Entry 4R00 (X-ray diffraction, 2.80 A resolution); this record covers chains A and B of the 28 polymer chains in the assembly.

Chain A:
Molecule: Proteasome subunit alpha type-2
Organism: Saccharomyces cerevisiae
Notes: EC 3.4.25.1; engineered mutation(s): C52F
Reference sequence: P23639 (PSA2_YEAST); numbering as in UniProt (aligned over 1-250)
Sequence (250 residues; row label = number of the first residue in the row):
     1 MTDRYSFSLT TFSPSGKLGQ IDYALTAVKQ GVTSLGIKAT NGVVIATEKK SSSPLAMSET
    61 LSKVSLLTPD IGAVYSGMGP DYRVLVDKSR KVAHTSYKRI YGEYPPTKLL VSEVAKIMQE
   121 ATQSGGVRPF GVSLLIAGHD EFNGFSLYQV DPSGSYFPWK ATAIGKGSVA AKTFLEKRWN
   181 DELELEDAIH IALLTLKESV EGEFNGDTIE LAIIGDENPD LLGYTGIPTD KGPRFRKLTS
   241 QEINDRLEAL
UniProt features mapped onto this chain:
  - cross-link: Lys108 (Glycyl lysine isopeptide (Lys-Gly) (interchain with G-Cter in ubiquitin))

Chain B:
Molecule: Proteasome subunit alpha type-3
Organism: Saccharomyces cerevisiae
Notes: EC 3.4.25.1
Reference sequence: P23638 (PSA3_YEAST); residues 0-257 here correspond to UniProt positions 1-258 (UniProt number = residue number + 1)
Sequence (258 residues; numbered 0 to 257; the number before each row is that of its first residue; numbering starts at 0):
     0 MGSRRYDSRT TIFSPEGRLY QVEYALESIS HAGTAIGIMA SDGIVLAAER KVTSTLLEQD
    60 TSTEKLYKLN DKIAVAVAGL TADAEILINT ARIHAQNYLK TYNEDIPVEI LVRRLSDIKQ
   120 GYTQHGGLRP FGVSFIYAGY DDRYGYQLYT SNPSGNYTGW KAISVGANTS AAQTLLQMDY
   180 KDDMKVDDAI ELALKTLSKT TDSSALTYDR LEFATIRKGA NDGEVYQKIF KPQEIKDILV
   240 KTGITKKDED EEADEDMK
Not modelled in the structure: 0, 245-257
UniProt features mapped onto this chain:
  - cross-link (Glycyl lysine isopeptide (Lys-Gly)): Lys99 (interchain with G-Cter in ubiquitin), Lys198 (interchain with G-Cter in ubiquitin), Lys230 (interchain with G-Cter in ubiquitin)

Chain A / chain B interface:
Residue-residue contacts (62; chain A residue first):
  Arg4(A) with Ser2(B), hydrogen bond (backbone-side chain)
  Tyr5(A) with Ser2(B); Tyr5(B)
  Ser6(A) with Gly125(B); Leu127(B)
  Phe7(A) with Ser2(B); Tyr5(B); Asp6(B); Gly126(B)
  Ser8(A) with Gly126(B), hydrogen bond (backbone-backbone); Leu127(B); Arg128(B), hydrogen bond (side chain-backbone)
  Thr10(A) with Arg128(B)
  Thr11(A) with Ser7(B); Thr9(B); Gln20(B)
  Phe12(A) with Gln20(B); Tyr23(B); Ala24(B), hydrophobic; Arg128(B); Pro129(B); Gly131(B)
  Ser13(A) with Tyr23(B)
  Pro14(A) with Tyr23(B), hydrophobic; Glu26(B)
  Ser15(A) with Glu26(B); His30(B)
  Gly16(A) with Tyr23(B); Ser27(B), hydrogen bond (backbone-side chain)
  Leu18(A) with Arg128(B)
  Lys38(A) with Glu57(B), salt bridge
  Ser112(A) with Glu84(B)
  Lys116(A) with Ile85(B)
  Gln119(A) with Ala81(B); Asp82(B), hydrogen bond; Ile85(B); Arg128(B)
  Thr122(A) with Arg128(B), hydrogen bond (backbone-side chain)
  Gln123(A) with Tyr121(B); Leu127(B); Arg128(B), hydrogen bond (side chain-backbone); Phe130(B)
  Gly125(A) with Leu127(B)
  Ser153(A) with Ala81(B)
  Gly154(A) with Ala81(B)
  Ser155(A) with Ala81(B)
  Tyr156(A) with Glu84(B), hydrogen bond
  Pro158(A) with Leu56(B); Glu57(B), hydrogen bond (backbone-backbone); Thr60(B); Ser61(B)
  Trp159(A) with Ser53(B); Leu55(B); Leu56(B)
  Lys160(A) with Thr54(B); Leu55(B), hydrogen bond (backbone-backbone); Leu56(B); Glu57(B)
  Ala161(A) with Leu55(B)
  Leu175(A) with Leu55(B)
  Glu176(A) with Thr54(B); Leu55(B)
Also at the interface, not in a pair above, chain A (34 interface residues in all): Ser124, Phe157, Lys172, Trp179
Also at the interface, not in a pair above, chain B (32 interface residues in all): Leu79, Thr80

Summary:
Chain A and chain B form an interface of 34 and 32 residues respectively; the contacts include 10 hydrogen
bonds and 1 salt bridge. Among the polar pairs are Lys38(A)-Glu57(B), Arg4(A)-Ser2(B) and Ser8(A)-Arg128(B).
Here chain A is Proteasome subunit alpha type-2 and chain B is Proteasome subunit alpha type-3, both from
Saccharomyces cerevisiae. Entry 4R00 (yCP beta5-C52F mutant in complex with Omuralide) was determined by X-ray
diffraction, deposited together with 4QUX, 4QUY, 4QV0, 4QV1, 4QV3, 4QV4 and 42 further entries.
